2HUJ - chain A; structure by X-ray diffraction, 1.74 A resolution.

[Chain A]
Molecule: Lin2004 protein
Source organism: Listeria innocua
UniProt: Q92AB8 (Q92AB8_LISIN); residue numbers follow UniProt; this construct covers 1-121
Sequence (140 residues; numbered -18 to 121; the number before each row is that of its first residue; numbers below 1 keep their minus sign (Mse-18 is residue -18)):
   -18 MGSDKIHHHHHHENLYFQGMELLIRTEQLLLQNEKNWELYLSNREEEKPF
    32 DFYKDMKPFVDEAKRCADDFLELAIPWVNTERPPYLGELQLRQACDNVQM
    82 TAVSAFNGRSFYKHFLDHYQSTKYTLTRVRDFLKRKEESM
Unresolved in the structure: -18 to -5, 121
Modified positions: Mse-18, Mse121 (selenomethionine); Mse1, Mse37, Mse81 (selenomethionine; parent Met)
Construct notes: expression tag (-18 to 0); modified residue (1, 37, 81, 121)

[Overview]
Chain A is Lin2004 protein (Listeria innocua); the structure, Crystal structure of a protein of uknown
function (NP_471338.1) from Listeria innocua at 1.74 A resolution, was determined by X-ray diffraction (same
publication as 2ETS).
